6HEA - chains L and M of the 34 polymer chains in the assembly; structure by electron microscopy, 7.04 A resolution (low resolution: residue-level contacts below are approximate; hydrogen-bond / salt-bridge calls are withheld).

== Chain L (and M) ==
Molecule: Proteasome-activating nucleotidase
Source organism: Archaeoglobus fulgidus DSM 4304
Notes: chain M of this document is another copy of the same molecule, construct and numbering; everything in this record applies to it too
UniProtKB: O28303 (PAN_ARCFU); numbering as in UniProt (aligned over 9-398)
Sequence (390 residues; each row starts with the number of its first residue):
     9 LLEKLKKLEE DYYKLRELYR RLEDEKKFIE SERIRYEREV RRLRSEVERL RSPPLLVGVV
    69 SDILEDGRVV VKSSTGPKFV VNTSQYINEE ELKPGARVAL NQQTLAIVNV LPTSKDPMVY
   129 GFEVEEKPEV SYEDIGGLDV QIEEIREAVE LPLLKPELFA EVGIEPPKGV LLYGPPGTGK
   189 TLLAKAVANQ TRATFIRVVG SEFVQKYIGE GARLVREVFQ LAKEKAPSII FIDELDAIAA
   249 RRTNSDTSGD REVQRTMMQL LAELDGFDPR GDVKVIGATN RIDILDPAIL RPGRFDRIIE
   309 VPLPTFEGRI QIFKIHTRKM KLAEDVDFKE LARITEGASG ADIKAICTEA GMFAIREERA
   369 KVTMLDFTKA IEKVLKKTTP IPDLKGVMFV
Small-molecule neighbours: ADP (adenosine-5'-diphosphate): K176, D273, R299, R302
Curated features (UniProtKB/Swiss-Prot):
  - region: M396 to V398 (Docks into pockets in the proteasome alpha-ring to cause gate opening)
  - binding site (ATP): G185 to L190, H324

== Chain L / chain M interface ==
Pairs across the interface - 131 pairs, chain L then chain M:
  L9(L) - L10(M)
  L10(L) - L9(M)
  L10(L) - L13(M)
  L13(L) - L10(M)
  L13(L) - E17(M)
  L16(L) - E17(M)
  E17(L) - L13(M)
  E17(L) - L16(M)
  E17(L) - E17(M)
  Y20(L) - E17(M)
  Y20(L) - Y21(M)
  Y21(L) - Y20(M)
  L23(L) - R24(M)
  R24(L) - Y20(M)
  R24(L) - L23(M)
  R24(L) - R24(M)
  R24(L) - Y27(M)
  Y27(L) - R24(M)
  Y27(L) - Y27(M)
  Y27(L) - R28(M)
  Y27(L) - E31(M)
  R28(L) - Y27(M)
  L30(L) - E31(M)
  E31(L) - Y27(M)
  E31(L) - L30(M)
  E31(L) - E31(M)
  K34(L) - E31(M)
  K34(L) - K35(M)
  K34(L) - E38(M)
  I37(L) - E38(M)
  E38(L) - K34(M)
  E40(L) - R41(M)
  Y44(L) - Y44(M)
  Y44(L) - E47(M)
  Y44(L) - V48(M)
  E47(L) - R52(M)
  V48(L) - V48(M)
  V48(L) - L51(M)
  R50(L) - Q93(M)
  R50(L) - Y94(M)
  L51(L) - V48(M)
  L51(L) - L51(M)
  L51(L) - R52(M)
  L51(L) - Y94(M)
  R52(L) - L51(M)
  S53(L) - Q93(M)
  E54(L) - V55(M)
  E54(L) - R59(M)
  E54(L) - Y94(M)
  V55(L) - L51(M)
  V55(L) - E54(M)
  V55(L) - V55(M)
  R57(L) - G75(M)
  R57(L) - N90(M)
  R57(L) - T91(M)
  R57(L) - S92(M)
  R57(L) - N96(M)
  R57(L) - A114(M)
  L58(L) - V55(M)
  L58(L) - L58(M)
  L58(L) - R59(M)
  L58(L) - T91(M)
  L58(L) - S92(M)
  L58(L) - T112(M)
  L58(L) - A114(M)
  L58(L) - I115(M)
  L58(L) - V116(M)
  R59(L) - E54(M)
  R59(L) - L58(M)
  S60(L) - V89(M)
  S60(L) - N90(M)
  S60(L) - T112(M)
  S60(L) - A114(M)
  P61(L) - V89(M)
  P62(L) - T112(M)
  L63(L) - F87(M)
  L63(L) - V88(M)
  L64(L) - K86(M)
  L64(L) - F87(M)
  V65(L) - K86(M)
  V65(L) - F87(M)
  S82(L) - P85(M)
  S82(L) - K86(M)
  T83(L) - P85(M)
  R105(L) - D70(M)
  A107(L) - R76(M)
  N117(L) - R76(M)
  L119(L) - L72(M)
  L119(L) - R76(M)
  L119(L) - V88(M)
  P120(L) - D74(M)
  D124(L) - D70(M)
  F130(L) - M266(M)
  F130(L) - P295(M)
  F130(L) - R299(M)
  E131(L) - R299(M)
  E131(L) - P300(M)
  R205(L) - R299(M)
  R205(L) - P300(M)
  V207(L) - P295(M)
  V207(L) - R299(M)
  E210(L) - D294(M)
  E210(L) - R299(M)
  Q213(L) - R249(M)
  E218(L) - R249(M)
  E218(L) - R250(M)
  E218(L) - D294(M)
  R221(L) - T251(M)
  R221(L) - N252(M)
  L222(L) - R250(M)
  L222(L) - N252(M)
  E225(L) - R250(M)
  E225(L) - N252(M)
  K327(L) - V170(M)
  M328(L) - V170(M)
  M328(L) - I172(M)
  K329(L) - V170(M)
  C355(L) - I172(M)
  T356(L) - I172(M)
  T356(L) - E173(M)
  E357(L) - E155(M)
  G359(L) - I172(M)
  M360(L) - E155(M)
  M360(L) - F167(M)
  M360(L) - I172(M)
  I363(L) - K163(M)
  I363(L) - F167(M)
  R364(L) - E155(M)
  E366(L) - K163(M)
  A368(L) - V170(M)
  K381(L) - E155(M)
Also at the interface, not in a pair above, chain L (73 interface residues in all): K14, R41, Q110, V127, G129, V206, V370
Also at the interface, not in a pair above, chain M (76 interface residues in all): K14, I37, E73, V78, G84, L113, E152, L159, L166, E169, G171, M265, G301, R302, R305

== Summary ==
73 residues of chain L face 76 of chain M across their interface. Ligands of chain L: ADP. Curated annotation
(UniProt) lists 7 ATP-binding residues on chain L.
Chain L and chain M are both Proteasome-activating nucleotidase (Archaeoglobus fulgidus DSM 4304); the
structure, PAN-proteasome in state 3, was determined by electron microscopy (same publication as 6HE5, 6HE7,
6HE8, 6HE9, 6HEC and 6HED).
